Entry 6TM0 (X-ray diffraction, 2.80 A resolution); this record covers chain A.

[Chain A]
Molecule: Mgp-operon protein 3
From: Mycoplasma pneumoniae M129
Reference sequence: Q50341 (MGP3_MYCPN); residues 23-998 here = UniProt positions 23-998
Sequence (976 residues; numbered 23 to 998; the number before each row is that of its first residue):
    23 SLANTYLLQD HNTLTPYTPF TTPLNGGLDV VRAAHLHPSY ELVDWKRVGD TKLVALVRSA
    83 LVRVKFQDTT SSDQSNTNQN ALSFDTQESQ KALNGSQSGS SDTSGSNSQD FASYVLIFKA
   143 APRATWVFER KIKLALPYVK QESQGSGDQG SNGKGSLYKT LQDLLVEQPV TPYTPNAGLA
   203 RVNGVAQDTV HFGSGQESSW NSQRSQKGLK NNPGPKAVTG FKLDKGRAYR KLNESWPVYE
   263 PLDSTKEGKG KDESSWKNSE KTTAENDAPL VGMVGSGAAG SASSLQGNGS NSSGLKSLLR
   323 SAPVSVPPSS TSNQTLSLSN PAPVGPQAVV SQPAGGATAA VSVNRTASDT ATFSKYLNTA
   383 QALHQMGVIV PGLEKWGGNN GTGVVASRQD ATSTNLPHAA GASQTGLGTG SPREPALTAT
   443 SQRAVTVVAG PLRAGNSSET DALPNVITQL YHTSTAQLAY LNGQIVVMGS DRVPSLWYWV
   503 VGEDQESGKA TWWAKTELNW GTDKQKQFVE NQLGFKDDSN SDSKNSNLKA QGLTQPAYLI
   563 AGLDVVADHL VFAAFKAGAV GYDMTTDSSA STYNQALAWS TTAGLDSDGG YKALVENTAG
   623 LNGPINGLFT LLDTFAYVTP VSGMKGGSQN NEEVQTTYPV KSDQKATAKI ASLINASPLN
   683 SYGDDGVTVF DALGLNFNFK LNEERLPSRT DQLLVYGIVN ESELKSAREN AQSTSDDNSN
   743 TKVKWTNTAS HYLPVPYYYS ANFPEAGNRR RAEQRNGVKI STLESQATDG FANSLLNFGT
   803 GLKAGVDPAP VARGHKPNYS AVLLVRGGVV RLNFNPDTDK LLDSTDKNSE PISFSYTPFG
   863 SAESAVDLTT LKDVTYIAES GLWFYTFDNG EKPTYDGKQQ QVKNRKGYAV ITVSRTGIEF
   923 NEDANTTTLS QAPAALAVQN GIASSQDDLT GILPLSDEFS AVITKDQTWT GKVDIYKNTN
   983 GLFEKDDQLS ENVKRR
Disordered / not traced: 92-97, 118-130, 170-175, 302-370, 399-461, 769-776
Reported in the primary citation:
  - binding site for N-acetyl-alpha-neuraminic acid: Leu630, Phe631, Thr632

[Summary]
The paper reports a binding site for N-acetyl-alpha-neuraminic acid at Leu630, Phe631 and Thr632.
Chain A is Mgp-operon protein 3 (Mycoplasma pneumoniae M129); the structure, N-Domain P40/P90 Mycoplasma
pneumoniae complexed with 6'SL, was determined by X-ray diffraction (same publication as 6RC9, 6RJ1, 6TLZ and
7BWM).
